PDB entry 4A3F | X-ray diffraction, 3.50 A resolution | chains A and I of the 15 polymer chains in the assembly

Chain A:
Molecule: DNA-directed RNA polymerase II subunit RPB1
Source organism: Saccharomyces cerevisiae
Notes: EC 2.7.7.6
UniProt: P04050 (RPB1_YEAST); numbering as in UniProt (aligned over 1-1732)
Amino-acid sequence (1732 residues; each row starts with the number of its first residue):
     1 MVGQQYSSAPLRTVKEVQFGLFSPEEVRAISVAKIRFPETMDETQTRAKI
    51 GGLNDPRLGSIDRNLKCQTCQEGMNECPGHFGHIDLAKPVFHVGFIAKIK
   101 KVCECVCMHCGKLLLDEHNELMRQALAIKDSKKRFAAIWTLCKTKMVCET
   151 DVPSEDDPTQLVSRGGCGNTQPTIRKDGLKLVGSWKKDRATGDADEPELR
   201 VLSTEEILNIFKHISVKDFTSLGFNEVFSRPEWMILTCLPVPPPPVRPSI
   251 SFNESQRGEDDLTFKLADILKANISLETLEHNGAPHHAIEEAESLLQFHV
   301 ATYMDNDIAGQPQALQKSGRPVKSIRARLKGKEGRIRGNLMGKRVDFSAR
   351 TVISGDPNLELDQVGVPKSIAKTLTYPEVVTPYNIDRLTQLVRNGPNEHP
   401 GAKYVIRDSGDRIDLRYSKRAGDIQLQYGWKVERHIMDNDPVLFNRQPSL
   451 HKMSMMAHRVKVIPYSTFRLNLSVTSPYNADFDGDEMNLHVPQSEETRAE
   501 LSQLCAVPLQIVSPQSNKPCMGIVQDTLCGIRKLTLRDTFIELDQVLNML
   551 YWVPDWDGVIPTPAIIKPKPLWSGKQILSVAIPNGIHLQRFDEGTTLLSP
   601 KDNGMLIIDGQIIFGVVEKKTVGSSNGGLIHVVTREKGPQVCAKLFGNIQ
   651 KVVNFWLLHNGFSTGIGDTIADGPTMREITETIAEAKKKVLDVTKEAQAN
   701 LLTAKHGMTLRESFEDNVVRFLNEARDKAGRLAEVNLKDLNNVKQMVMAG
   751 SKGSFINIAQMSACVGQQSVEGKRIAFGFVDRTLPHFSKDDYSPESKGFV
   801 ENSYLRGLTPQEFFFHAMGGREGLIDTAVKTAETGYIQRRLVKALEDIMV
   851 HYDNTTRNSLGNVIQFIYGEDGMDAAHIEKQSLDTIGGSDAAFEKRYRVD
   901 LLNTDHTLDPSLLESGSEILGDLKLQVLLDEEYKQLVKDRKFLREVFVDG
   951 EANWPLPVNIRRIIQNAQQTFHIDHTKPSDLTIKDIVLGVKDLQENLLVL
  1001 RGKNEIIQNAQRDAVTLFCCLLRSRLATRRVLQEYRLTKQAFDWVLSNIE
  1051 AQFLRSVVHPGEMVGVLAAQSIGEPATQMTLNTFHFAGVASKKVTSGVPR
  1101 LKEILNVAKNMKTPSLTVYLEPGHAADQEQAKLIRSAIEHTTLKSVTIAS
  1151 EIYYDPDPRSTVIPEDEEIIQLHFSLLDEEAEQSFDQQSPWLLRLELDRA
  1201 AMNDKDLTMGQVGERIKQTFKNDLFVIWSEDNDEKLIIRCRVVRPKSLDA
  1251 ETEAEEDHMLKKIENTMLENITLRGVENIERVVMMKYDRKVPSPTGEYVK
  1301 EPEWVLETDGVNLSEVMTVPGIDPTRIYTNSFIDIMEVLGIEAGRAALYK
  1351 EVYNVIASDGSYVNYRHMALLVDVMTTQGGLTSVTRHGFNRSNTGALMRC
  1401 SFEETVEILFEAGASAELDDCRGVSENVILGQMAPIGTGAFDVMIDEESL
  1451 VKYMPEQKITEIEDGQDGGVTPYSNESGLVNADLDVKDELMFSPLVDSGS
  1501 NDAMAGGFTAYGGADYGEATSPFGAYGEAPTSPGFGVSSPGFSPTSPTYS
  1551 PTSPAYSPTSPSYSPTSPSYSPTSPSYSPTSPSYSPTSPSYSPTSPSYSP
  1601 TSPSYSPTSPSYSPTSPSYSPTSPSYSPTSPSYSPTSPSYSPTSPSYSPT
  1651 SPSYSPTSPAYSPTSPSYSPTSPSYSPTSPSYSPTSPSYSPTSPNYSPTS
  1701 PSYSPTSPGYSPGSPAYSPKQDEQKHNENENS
Disordered / not traced: 1-2, 1084-1091, 1177-1186, 1244-1253, 1456-1732
Bound ions: Zn2+ site 1: Cys67, Cys70, Cys77, His80; Zn2+ site 2: Cys107, Cys110, Cys148, Cys167; Mg2+: Asp481, Asp483, Asp485 (shared with 1 residue of chain P)
Small-molecule neighbours: AMP-CPP (APC; diphosphomethylphosphonic acid adenosyl ester): Arg446, Pro448, Asn479, Asp481, Asp483, Gln1078, Leu1081, Asn1082
Swiss-Prot annotation at these positions:
  - region: Pro248 to Asp260 (Lid loop), Asn306 to Lys323 (Rudder loop), Pro810 to Glu822 (Bridging helix)
  - binding site (Zn(2+)): Cys67, Cys70, Cys77, His80, Cys107, Cys110, Cys148, Cys167
  - binding site (Mg(2+)): Asp481, Asp483, Asp485
  - modified residue: Thr1471 (Phosphothreonine)
  - cross-link (Glycyl lysine isopeptide (Lys-Gly)): Lys695 (interchain with G-Cter in ubiquitin), Lys1246 (interchain with G-Cter in ubiquitin), Lys1350 (interchain with G-Cter in ubiquitin)
From the paper describing this entry:
  - conformationally variable residues (loop rearrangement, order/disorder transition): Gln1078 to Thr1083, Phe1084 to Lys1092
  - binding site for AMP-CPP: Arg446, Asn479, Gln1078, Leu1081
  - specificity-determining residues: Asn479, Gln1078
  - mutagenesis - Q1078N, Q1078S: abolished growth (citing earlier work)

Chain I:
Molecule: DNA-directed RNA polymerase II subunit RPB9
Source organism: Saccharomyces cerevisiae
UniProt: P27999 (RPB9_YEAST); numbering as in UniProt (aligned over 1-122)
Amino-acid sequence (122 residues; row label = number of the first residue in the row):
     1 MTTFRFCRDCNNMLYPREDKENNRLLFECRTCSYVEEAGSPLVYRHELIT
    51 NIGETAGVVQDIGSDPTLPRSDRECPKCHSRENVFFQSQQRRKDTSMVLF
   101 FVCLSCSHIFTSDQKNKRTQFS
Disordered / not traced: 1, 121-122
Bound ions: Zn2+ site 1: Cys7, Cys10, Cys29, Cys32; Zn2+ site 2: Cys75, Cys78, Cys103, Cys106
Swiss-Prot annotation at these positions:
  - zinc finger: Cys7 to Cys32 (C4-type), Ser71 to Thr111 (TFIIS-type)
  - binding site (Zn(2+)): Cys7, Cys10, Cys29, Cys32, Cys75, Cys78, Cys103, Cys106
  - modified residue: Ser40 (Phosphoserine)

Chain A / chain I interface:
Pairs across the interface - 66 pairs, chain A then chain I:
  Ala697(A) - Met97(I)  hydrophobic
  Gln698(A) - Met97(I)
  Gln698(A) - Val98(I)
  Gln698(A) - Leu99(I)
  Gln698(A) - Ser112(I)  hydrogen bond (backbone-side chain)
  Ala699(A) - Ser112(I)
  Ala699(A) - Gln114(I)  hydrogen bond (backbone-backbone)
  Asn700(A) - Ser96(I)
  Asn700(A) - Val98(I)
  Asn700(A) - Asp113(I)  hydrogen bond
  Asn700(A) - Lys115(I)  hydrogen bond (backbone-side chain)
  Leu701(A) - Gln114(I)
  Leu701(A) - Lys115(I)
  Thr709(A) - Lys93(I)
  Thr709(A) - Asp94(I)
  Leu710(A) - Ser96(I)
  Arg711(A) - Gln87(I)  hydrogen bond
  Arg711(A) - Lys93(I)
  Arg711(A) - Thr95(I)  hydrogen bond (side chain-backbone)
  Arg711(A) - Met97(I)
  Phe714(A) - Met97(I)  hydrophobic
  Asp781(A) - Arg91(I)  salt bridge
  Arg782(A) - Thr67(I)
  Ser788(A) - Thr67(I)
  Ser788(A) - Pro69(I)
  Lys789(A) - Asp65(I)  salt bridge
  Lys789(A) - Thr67(I)  hydrogen bond
  Lys789(A) - Pro69(I)
  Asp790(A) - Phe86(I)
  Asp790(A) - Gln87(I)
  Tyr792(A) - Gln87(I)  hydrogen bond
  Lys1144(A) - Leu48(I)
  Thr1147(A) - Leu48(I)
  Thr1147(A) - Ile49(I)
  Ile1148(A) - Glu47(I)
  Ile1148(A) - Leu48(I)  hydrogen bond (backbone-backbone)
  Ile1148(A) - Ile49(I)  hydrogen bond (backbone-backbone)
  Ala1149(A) - Arg45(I)
  Ala1149(A) - Glu47(I)
  Ser1150(A) - Arg45(I)
  Ser1150(A) - His46(I)  hydrogen bond (backbone-backbone)
  Glu1151(A) - Leu42(I)
  Glu1151(A) - Tyr44(I)
  Glu1151(A) - Arg45(I)  salt bridge
  Ile1152(A) - Leu42(I)
  Ile1152(A) - Val43(I)  hydrogen bond (backbone-backbone)
  Ile1152(A) - Tyr44(I)  hydrogen bond (backbone-backbone)
  Tyr1153(A) - Pro41(I)
  Tyr1153(A) - Leu42(I)  hydrophobic
  Tyr1154(A) - Glu18(I)
  Tyr1154(A) - Asn23(I)
  Tyr1154(A) - Arg24(I)  hydrogen bond (side chain-backbone)
  Tyr1154(A) - Leu25(I)
  Tyr1154(A) - Pro41(I)  hydrogen bond (backbone-backbone)
  Val1162(A) - Pro41(I)  hydrophobic
  Pro1190(A) - Glu18(I)
  Trp1191(A) - Glu18(I)
  Trp1191(A) - Leu25(I)  hydrophobic
  Trp1191(A) - Val43(I)  hydrophobic
  Asp1198(A) - Ile49(I)
  Ala1254(A) - Lys20(I)
  Asp1257(A) - Pro16(I)
  Glu1264(A) - Tyr44(I)
  Glu1264(A) - His46(I)  salt bridge
  Leu1268(A) - His46(I)
  Leu1268(A) - Leu48(I)  hydrophobic
Other interface residues (no listed pair), chain A (33 interface residues in all): Pro1156
Other interface residues (no listed pair), chain I (37 interface residues in all): Leu68, Phe85, Gln89, Arg92, Asn116

Overview:
33 residues of chain A face 37 of chain I across their interface; the contacts include 15 hydrogen bonds and 4
salt bridges. Among the polar pairs are Asp781(A)-Arg91(I), Lys789(A)-Asp65(I) and Glu1151(A)-Arg45(I). From
the paper: a binding site for AMP-CPP at Arg446(A), Asn479(A) and Gln1078(A) among others; Q1078N and Q1078S
of chain A abolish growth.
Here chain A is DNA-directed RNA polymerase II subunit RPB1 and chain I is DNA-directed RNA polymerase II
subunit RPB9, both from Saccharomyces cerevisiae. Entry 4A3F (RNA Polymerase II initial transcribing complex
with a 6nt DNA-RNA hybrid and soaked with AMPCPP) was determined by X-ray diffraction, deposited together with
4A3B, 4A3C, 4A3D, 4A3E, 4A3G, 4A3I and 4 further entries.
